1OYN - chains A and D of the 4 polymer chains in the assembly; structure by X-ray diffraction, 2.00 A resolution.

[Chain A (and D)]
Molecule: cAMP-specific phosphodiesterase PDE4D2
From: Homo sapiens
Notes: EC 3.1.4.17; fragment: catalytic domain; chain D of this document is another copy of the same molecule, construct and numbering; everything in this record applies to it too
Reference sequence: Q08499 (PDE4D_HUMAN); aligned to UniProt positions 79-438 over residues 79-438 (the alignment contains insertions or deletions, so no single offset holds)
Sequence (360 residues; row label = number of the first residue in the row):
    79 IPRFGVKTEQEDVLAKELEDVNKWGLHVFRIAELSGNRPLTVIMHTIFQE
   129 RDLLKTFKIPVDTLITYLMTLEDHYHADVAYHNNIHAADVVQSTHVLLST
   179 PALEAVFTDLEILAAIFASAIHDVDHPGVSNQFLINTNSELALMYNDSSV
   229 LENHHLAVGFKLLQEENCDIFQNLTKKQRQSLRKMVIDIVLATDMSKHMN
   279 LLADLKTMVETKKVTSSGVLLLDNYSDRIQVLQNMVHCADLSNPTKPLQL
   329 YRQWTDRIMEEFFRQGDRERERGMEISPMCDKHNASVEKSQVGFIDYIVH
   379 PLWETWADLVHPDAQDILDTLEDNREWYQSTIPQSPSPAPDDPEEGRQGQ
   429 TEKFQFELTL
Not modelled in the structure: 413-438
Bound ions: Zn2+ site 1: H164, H200, D201, D318; Zn2+ site 2 near D201 (its only coordinating residue here)
Residues lining bound ligands: rolipram (ROL): Y159, H160, M273, L319, N321, P322, Y329, T333, I336, M337, F340, M357, S368, Q369, F372
What the authors report for this chain:
  - binding site for rolipram: Y159, H160, M273, L319, N321, Y329, W332, T333, I336, M337, F340, M357, S368, Q369, F372
  - Zn2+ coordination: H164, H200, D201, D318
  - catalytic residues: H160 (proposed by the authors, not directly observed)
  - contacts within the chain: Y329-Q369 (hydrogen bond)
  - specificity-determining residues: N321, S368, Q369 (by similarity / conservation)
  - specificity-determining residues: Y329 (proposed by the authors, not directly observed)

[How chain A and chain D interact]
Residue-residue contacts - 8 pairs, chain A then chain D:
  K239(A) - K239(D)
  K239(A) - Q242(D)
  Q242(A) - K239(D)
  Q242(A) - Q242(D)  hydrogen bond
  E244(A) - K254(D)  salt bridge
  E244(A) - R257(D)  salt bridge
  K254(A) - E244(D)  salt bridge
  R257(A) - E244(D)  salt bridge

[Summary]
Chain A and chain D each contribute 5 residues to their interface; the contacts include 1 hydrogen bond and 4
salt bridges. Among the polar pairs are E244(A)-K254(D), E244(A)-R257(D) and Q242(A)-Q242(D). Ligands of chain
A: rolipram. The paper reports the catalytic residue H160(A); a binding site for rolipram at Y159(A), H160(A)
and M273(A) among others.
Chain A and chain D are both cAMP-specific phosphodiesterase PDE4D2 (Homo sapiens); the structure, Crystal
structure of PDE4D2 in complex with (R,S)-rolipram, was determined by X-ray diffraction, deposited together
with 1Q9M.
